PDB entry 1PYU | X-ray diffraction, 1.90 A resolution | chains A and D of the 4 polymer chains in the assembly

# Chain A
Molecule: Aspartate 1-decarboxylase beta chain
From: Escherichia coli
Notes: EC 4.1.1.11
Reference sequence: P0A790 (PAND_ECOLI); numbering as in UniProt (aligned over 1-24)
Sequence (41 residues; row label = number of the first residue in the row; numbers below 1 keep their minus sign (Met-16 is residue -16)):
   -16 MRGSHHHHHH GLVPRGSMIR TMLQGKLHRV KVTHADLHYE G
Unresolved in the structure: -16 to -4
Sequence notes: expression tag (-16 to 0)
What the authors report for this chain:
  - mutagenesis - G24S: abolished catalytic activity
  - mutagenesis - H11A: unchanged catalytic activity

# Chain D
Molecule: Aspartate 1-decarboxylase alfa chain
From: Escherichia coli
Notes: EC 4.1.1.11
Reference sequence: P0A790 (PAND_ECOLI); residues 25-126 here = UniProt positions 25-126
Sequence (102 residues; each row starts with the number of its first residue):
    25 CCAIDQDFLD AAGILENEAI DIWNVTNGKR FSTYAIAAER GSRIISVNGA AAHCASVGDI
    85 VIIASFVTMP DEEARTWRPN VAYFEGDNEM KRTAKAIPVQ VA
Unresolved in the structure: 116-126
Sequence notes: engineered mutation Cys25 (Ser in P0A790)
UniProt features mapped onto this chain:
  - active site: Tyr58 (Proton donor)
  - binding site (substrate): Thr57, Gly73 to Ala75
What the authors report for this chain:
  - catalytic residues: Thr57 (proposed by the authors, not directly observed)
  - mutagenesis - T57A, T57V: abolished catalytic activity
  - mutagenesis - S25C: unchanged catalytic activity

# Chain A / chain D interface
Pairs across the interface (21):
  Gly-1(A) - Pro94(D)
  Gly-1(A) - Glu97(D)
  Ser0(A) - Thr92(D)
  Met1(A) - Val91(D)  hydrophobic
  Met1(A) - Thr92(D)
  Met1(A) - Trp101(D)  hydrophobic
  Ile2(A) - Val91(D)
  Ile2(A) - Thr92(D)  hydrogen bond (backbone-backbone)
  Arg3(A) - Gly37(D)  hydrogen bond (side chain-backbone)
  Arg3(A) - Leu39(D)
  Arg3(A) - Glu42(D)  salt bridge
  Arg3(A) - Ser89(D)
  Arg3(A) - Val91(D)
  Thr4(A) - Glu42(D)
  Thr4(A) - Ala43(D)  hydrogen bond (backbone-backbone)
  Met5(A) - Glu40(D)
  Met5(A) - Asn41(D)
  Met5(A) - Glu42(D)
  Leu6(A) - Asn41(D)  hydrogen bond (backbone-backbone)
  Leu6(A) - Tyr58(D)
  Lys9(A) - Tyr58(D)  hydrogen bond
Interface residues without a listed pair, chain A (10 interface residues in all): Arg-2
Interface residues without a listed pair, chain D (16 interface residues in all): Ile38, Phe90, Met93

# Summary
10 residues of chain A face 16 of chain D across their interface; the contacts include 5 hydrogen bonds and 1
salt bridge. Polar contacts include Arg3(A)-Glu42(D), Arg3(A)-Gly37(D) and Lys9(A)-Tyr58(D). The paper reports
the catalytic residue Thr57(D); T57A and T57V of chain D abolish catalytic activity; 5 substitutions were
tested in all.
Here chain A is Aspartate 1-decarboxylase beta chain and chain D is Aspartate 1-decarboxylase alfa chain, both
from Escherichia coli. Entry 1PYU (Processed Aspartate Decarboxylase Mutant with Ser25 mutated to Cys) was
determined by X-ray diffraction.
